3J16 - chains K and I of the 12 polymer chains in the assembly; structure by electron microscopy, 7.20 A resolution (low resolution: residue-level contacts below are approximate; hydrogen-bond / salt-bridge calls are withheld).

Chain K:
Molecule: 18S ribosomal RNA
Source organism: Saccharomyces cerevisiae
Sequence (155 nucleotides; each row starts with the number of its first residue; note: 1658 numbers in that range are skipped by the numbering (no residue carries them; nothing is unmodelled there)):
  1227 CCGGACGGUG GCCAUGGAAG UCGGAAUCCG CUAAGGAGUG UGUAACAACU CACCGGC
  2250 GGAGUAACUA UGACUCUC
  2283 GCCUCGUCAU CUAAUUA
  2833 AGUCAAGCGU UCAUAGCGAC AUU
  2918 GAUUGUUCAC CCACU
  3015 GAACUUAGUA CGAGAGGAAC AGUUC

Chain I:
Protein: 40S ribosomal protein S24E
Source organism: Saccharomyces cerevisiae
UniProt: P0CX41 (RL23A_YEAST); residue numbers follow UniProt; this construct covers 1-137
Chain sequence (137 residues; row label = number of the first residue in the row):
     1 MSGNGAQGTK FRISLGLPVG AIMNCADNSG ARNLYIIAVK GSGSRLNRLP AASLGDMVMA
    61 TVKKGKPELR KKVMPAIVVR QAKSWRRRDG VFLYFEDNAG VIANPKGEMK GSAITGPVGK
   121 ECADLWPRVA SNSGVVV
Disordered / not traced: 1
Curated features (UniProtKB/Swiss-Prot):
  - modified residue: Ser2 (N-acetylserine), Lys106 (N6,N6-dimethyllysine), Lys110 (N6,N6-dimethyllysine)

How chain K and chain I interact:
Pairs across the interface (23):
  C2293(K) - Lys71(I)
  U2294(K) - Lys63(I)
  U2294(K) - Arg70(I)
  U2294(K) - Lys71(I)
  A2295(K) - Tyr35(I)
  A2295(K) - Ile37(I)
  A2295(K) - Thr61(I)
  A2295(K) - Lys63(I)
  A2295(K) - Val73(I)
  G2918(K) - Leu49(I)
  A2930(K) - Ala38(I)
  A2930(K) - Met59(I)
  C2931(K) - Val39(I)
  C2931(K) - Lys40(I)
  C2931(K) - Gly41(I)
  C2931(K) - Ser42(I)
  C2931(K) - Met59(I)
  U2932(K) - Lys40(I)
  U2932(K) - Gly41(I)
  U2932(K) - Ser42(I)
  U3019(K) - Gln7(I)
  C3039(K) - Lys10(I)
  C3039(K) - Phe11(I)
Also at the interface, not in a pair above, chain K (13 interface residues in all): A2296, C2929, A3017, U3038
Also at the interface, not in a pair above, chain I (23 interface residues in all): Gly3, Ala6, Thr9, Val19, Lys72, Arg88

Summary:
The interface between chain K and chain I involves 13 residues on one side and 23 on the other.
Here chain K is 18S ribosomal RNA and chain I is 40S ribosomal protein S24E, both from Saccharomyces
cerevisiae. Entry 3J16 (Models of ribosome-bound Dom34p and Rli1p and their ribosomal binding partners) was
determined by electron microscopy, deposited together with 3J15.
